7Q4T - chains AAA and LbL; structure by X-ray diffraction, 1.27 A resolution.

Chain AAA:
Protein: Endolysin
From: Pseudomonas phage JG004
Reference sequence: F4YDQ3 (F4YDQ3_9CAUD); residues 1-186 here = UniProt positions 1-186
Chain sequence (206 residues; numbered -19 to 186; the number before each row is that of its first residue; numbers below 1 keep their minus sign (Met-19 is residue -19)):
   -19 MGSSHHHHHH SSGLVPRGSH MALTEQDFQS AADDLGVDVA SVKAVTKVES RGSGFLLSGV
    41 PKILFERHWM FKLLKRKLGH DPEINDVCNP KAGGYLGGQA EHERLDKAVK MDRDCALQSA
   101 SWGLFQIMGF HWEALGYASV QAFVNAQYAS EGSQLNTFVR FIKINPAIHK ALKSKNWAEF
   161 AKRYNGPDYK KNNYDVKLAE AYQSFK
Not modelled in the structure: -19 to -1
Construct notes: initiating methionine (-19); expression tag (-18 to 0)
From the paper describing this entry:
  - catalytic residues: Glu29
  - binding site for N-acetylglucosamine: His82, Asp86, Tyr128
  - binding site for N-acetyl-alpha-muramic acid: Arg93, Gln121
  - binding site for Ala-dgl (chain LbL): Tyr128
  - mutagenesis - E29A, E29A/E46A, E46A: decreased catalytic activity on PAO1 peptidoglycan
  - catalytic residues: Glu46, His48, Tyr174 (by similarity / conservation)
  - mutagenesis - E29A/E46A: abolished catalytic activity on PAO1 peptidoglycan

Chain LbL:
Protein: Ala-dgl
From: Pseudomonas aeruginosa PAO1
Chain sequence (2 residues; numbered 3 to 4; the number before each row is that of its first residue):
     3 AE
Modified residues: Glu4 (D-glutamic acid; DGL)
Covalently attached groups: N-acetyl-alpha-muramic acid (MUB) linked to Ala3

Interface between chain AAA and chain LbL:
Contacting residue pairs (5):
  Gln121(AAA) with Ala3(LbL); Glu4(LbL)
  Asn125(AAA) with Ala3(LbL); Glu4(LbL), hydrogen bond (side chain-backbone)
  Tyr128(AAA) with Ala3(LbL), hydrophobic
Also at the interface, not in a pair above, chain AAA (4 interface residues in all): Val124

Overview:
4 residues of chain AAA face 2 of chain LbL across their interface, with 1 hydrogen bond. The hydrogen-bonded
pair is Asn125(AAA)-Glu4(LbL). From the paper: catalytic residues Glu29(AAA), Glu46(AAA) and His48(AAA) among
others; E29A, E29A/E46A and E46A of chain AAA reduce catalytic activity on PAO1 peptidoglycan.
Here chain AAA is Endolysin (Pseudomonas phage JG004) and chain LbL is Ala-dgl (Pseudomonas aeruginosa PAO1).
Entry 7Q4T (Structure of the Pseudomonas aeruginosa bacteriophage JG004 endolysin Pae87 bound to a
peptidoglycan fragment) was determined by X-ray diffraction (same publication as 7Q4S).
